8ZF0 - chains A and C of the 3 polymer chains in the assembly; structure by electron microscopy, 2.96 A resolution.

[Chain A]
Molecule: RPW8 domain-containing protein
From: Oryza sativa Japonica Group
UniProt: A0A0E0JBT6 (A0A0E0JBT6_ORYNI); residues 1-859 here = UniProt positions 1-859
Chain sequence (859 residues; each row starts with the number of its first residue):
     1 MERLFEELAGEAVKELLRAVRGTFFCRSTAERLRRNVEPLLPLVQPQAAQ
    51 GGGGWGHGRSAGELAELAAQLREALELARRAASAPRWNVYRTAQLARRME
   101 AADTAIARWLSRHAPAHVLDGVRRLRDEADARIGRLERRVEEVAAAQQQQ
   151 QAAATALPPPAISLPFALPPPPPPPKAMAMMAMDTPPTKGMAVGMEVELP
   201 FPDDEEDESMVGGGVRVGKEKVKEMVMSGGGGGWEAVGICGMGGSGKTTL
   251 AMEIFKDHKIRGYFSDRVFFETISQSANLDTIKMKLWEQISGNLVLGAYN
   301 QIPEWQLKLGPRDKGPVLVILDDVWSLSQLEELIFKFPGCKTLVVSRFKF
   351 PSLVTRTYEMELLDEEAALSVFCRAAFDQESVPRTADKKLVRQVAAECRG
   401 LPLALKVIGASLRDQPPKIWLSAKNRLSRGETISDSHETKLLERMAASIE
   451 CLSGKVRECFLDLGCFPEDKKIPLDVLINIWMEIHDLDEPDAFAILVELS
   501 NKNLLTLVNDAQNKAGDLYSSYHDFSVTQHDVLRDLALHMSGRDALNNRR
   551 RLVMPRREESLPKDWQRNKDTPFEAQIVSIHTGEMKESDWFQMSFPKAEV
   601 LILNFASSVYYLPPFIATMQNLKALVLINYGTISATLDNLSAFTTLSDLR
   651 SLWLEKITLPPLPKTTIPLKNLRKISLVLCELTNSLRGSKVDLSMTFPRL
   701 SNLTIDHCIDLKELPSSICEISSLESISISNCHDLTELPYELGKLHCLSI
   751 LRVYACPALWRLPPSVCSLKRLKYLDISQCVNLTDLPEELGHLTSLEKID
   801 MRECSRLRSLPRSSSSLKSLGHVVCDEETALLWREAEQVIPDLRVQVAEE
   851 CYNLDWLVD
Not modelled in the structure: 1-435
Construct notes: conflict His57 (Leu in A0A0E0JBT6)

[Chain C]
Molecule: Lipase-like PAD4
From: Oryza sativa Japonica Group
UniProt: Q2R9E7 (Q2R9E7_ORYSJ); residue numbers follow UniProt; this construct covers 1-659
Chain sequence (659 residues; numbered 1 to 659; the number before each row is that of its first residue):
     1 MEDASRGEEENSMFETSHVLGALLASSPLLARAWDRCAAAADGGASSLGF
    51 VHGGGGGGEGEPVCVAFSGVQAALSAAAGGGGGAEIFKPVGLRGDAAGRL
   101 FAPLVAAEPEDAGGEPVAVQALALQGFLRLCRSPEFQVLLNQIRGKAVVF
   151 TGHSLGGAIAALVALHYLCTSSSSSAFAPAPPVLCVTFGSPLLGNQALSR
   201 AILRERWAGNFCHVVSQHDVVPRLLFCPLNVIPVHIVVGMQLHQLPVRAR
   251 RAAGVVATVTARMADTNQESLRQLIQEHAGEAAIEQKLAAPEIPSGSPYR
   301 PFGAYVLCSPDGAACVDNPTAAVQMLYATFAARRAPETGAVPPEAAHSCY
   351 GDLVLSMPHHLLLKRRLGATVTAPAASNYDVGISIALEASGITGEATEAA
   401 PARQWLKTSKRVGRSPSLNCASLATRLGRITPCRAQIEWYKALFDANTGY
   451 YDAFKQRLSPKKFSKANMYRIKLAQFWDGVLSMLDTSQLPYDFHRRAKWV
   501 NAAHFYQLLVEPLDIADYHRNNLHRTRGSYITHGRERRYELFDKWWKQKG
   551 CTDPSTGDTSATTTARRSKFAGLTQDPCFWARVEEAREQTESAKSERDMT
   601 SLARMLEDLHKFERHSSELVENKEVSIDVVAPQSSYSLWVKEWNELKLRE
   651 EVRTILFQF
Not modelled in the structure: 1-8, 109-111, 248-254, 369-373, 554-563

[Chain A / chain C interface]
Contacting residue pairs (29; chain A residue first):
  Leu679(A) with Lys461(C)
  His707(A) with Ser464(C), hydrogen bond
  Ile709(A) with Arg457(C); Pro460(C), hydrophobic
  His733(A) with Ser464(C); Asn467(C), hydrogen bond; Met468(C)
  Pro757(A) with Met468(C); Ile471(C), hydrophobic
  Val781(A) with Met468(C), hydrophobic; Gln475(C)
  Asn782(A) with Gln475(C), hydrogen bond
  Ser805(A) with Gln475(C), hydrogen bond
  Arg806(A) with Gln475(C)
  Glu850(A) with Lys472(C), salt bridge
  Tyr852(A) with Arg429(C), hydrogen bond (side chain-backbone); Pro432(C), hydrophobic; Cys433(C); Gln436(C); Tyr469(C)
  Asn853(A) with Gln436(C), hydrogen bond (backbone-side chain)
  Leu854(A) with Gln436(C); Trp439(C), hydrophobic
  Trp856(A) with Gln436(C), hydrogen bond; Tyr440(C), hydrophobic; Lys462(C)
  Leu857(A) with Trp439(C), hydrophobic; Leu443(C), hydrophobic
  Asp859(A) with Lys461(C), salt bridge
Other interface residues (no listed pair), chain A (18 interface residues in all): Asn731, Gln779
Other interface residues (no listed pair), chain C (19 interface residues in all): Phe463

[Overview]
18 residues of chain A and 19 residues of chain C are in contact; the contacts include 7 hydrogen bonds and 2
salt bridges. Among the polar pairs are Glu850(A)-Lys472(C), Asp859(A)-Lys461(C) and His707(A)-Ser464(C).
Here chain A is RPW8 domain-containing protein and chain C is Lipase-like PAD4, both from Oryza sativa
Japonica Group. Entry 8ZF0 (pRib-ADP bound OsEDS1-PAD4-ADR1 complex) was determined by electron microscopy.
